Entry 1Z2B (X-ray diffraction, 4.10 A resolution (low resolution: residue-level contacts below are approximate; hydrogen-bond / salt-bridge calls are withheld)); this record covers chains B and E of the 5 polymer chains in the assembly.

== Chain B ==
Protein: Tubulin beta chain
Source organism: Bos taurus
Amino-acid sequence (445 residues; numbered 1 to 455; 10 numbers in that range are skipped by the numbering (no residue carries them; nothing is unmodelled there); the number before each row is that of its first residue):
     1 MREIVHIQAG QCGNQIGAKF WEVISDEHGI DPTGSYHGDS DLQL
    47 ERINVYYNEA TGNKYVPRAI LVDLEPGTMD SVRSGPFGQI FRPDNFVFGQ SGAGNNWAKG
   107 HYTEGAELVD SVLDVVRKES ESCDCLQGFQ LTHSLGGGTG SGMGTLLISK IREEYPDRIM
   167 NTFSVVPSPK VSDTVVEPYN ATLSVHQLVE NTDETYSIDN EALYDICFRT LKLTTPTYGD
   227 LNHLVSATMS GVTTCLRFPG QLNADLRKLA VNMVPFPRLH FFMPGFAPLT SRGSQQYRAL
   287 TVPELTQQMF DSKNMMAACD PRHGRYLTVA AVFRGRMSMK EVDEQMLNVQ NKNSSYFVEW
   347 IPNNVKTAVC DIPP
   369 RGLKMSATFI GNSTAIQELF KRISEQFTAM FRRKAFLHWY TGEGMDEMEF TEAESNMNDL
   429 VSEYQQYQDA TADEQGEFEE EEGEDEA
Not modelled in the structure: 1, 278-285, 439-455
Residues lining bound ligands:
  - CN2 (2-mercapto-N-[1,2,3,10-tetramethoxy-9-oxo-5,6,7,9-tetrahydro-benzo[a]heptalen-7-yl]acetamide): V238, T239, C241, L242, L248, A250, K254, L255, N258, M259, V315, A316, A317, V318, N349, N350, V351, K352, A354, I378
  - GDP (guanosine-5'-diphosphate): G10, Q11, C12, Q15, I16, N101, S140, G142, G143, G144, T145, G146, S147, V171, P173, S174, V177, S178, E183, N206, L209, Y224, L227, N228
  - vinblastine (VLB; (2alpha,2'beta,3beta,4alpha,5beta)-vincaleukoblastine): P175, K176, V177, S178, D179, Y210, F214, T220, T221, P222, T223, Y224, L227

== Chain E ==
Protein: RB3 stathmin-like domain 4
Source organism: Rattus norvegicus
UniProtKB: P63043 (STMN4_RAT); residues 5-145 here correspond to UniProt positions 49-189 (UniProt number = residue number + 44)
Amino-acid sequence (142 residues; each row starts with the number of its first residue):
     4 ADMEVIELNK CTSGQSFEVI LKPPSFDGVP EFNASLPRRR DPSLEEIQKK LEAAEERRKY
    64 QEAELLKHLA EKREHEREVI QKAIEENNNF IKMAKEKLAQ KMESNKENRE AHLAAMLERL
   124 QEKDKHAEEV RKNKELKEEA SR
Not modelled in the structure: 31-44, 142-145
UniProt features mapped onto this chain:
  - modified residue: S46 (Phosphoserine)

== How chain B and chain E interact ==
Contacting residue pairs (15):
  H107(B) with E79(E)
  Y108(B) with H78(E); V82(E)
  L152(B) with E79(E)
  S155(B) with L72(E); R76(E)
  K156(B) with R76(E)
  E159(B) with L72(E); R76(E)
  N197(B) with L72(E)
  T409(B) with E89(E)
  G410(B) with E89(E)
  E411(B) with A86(E)
  G412(B) with V82(E)
  E417(B) with H78(E)
Interface residues without a listed pair, chain B (14 interface residues in all): R158, P162
Interface residues without a listed pair, chain E (10 interface residues in all): E65, L69, K85

== In short ==
The interface between chain B and chain E involves 14 residues on one side and 10 on the other. Ligands of
chain B: GDP, compound CN2 and vinblastine.
Chain B is Tubulin beta chain (Bos taurus) and chain E is RB3 stathmin-like domain 4 (Rattus norvegicus); the
structure, Tubulin-colchicine-vinblastine: stathmin-like domain complex, was determined by X-ray diffraction.
